Entry 4PMU (X-ray diffraction, 2.86 A resolution); this record covers chains A and B.

[Chain A (and B)]
Name: Endo-1,4-beta-xylanase A
From: Xanthomonas axonopodis pv. citri
Notes: chain B of this document is another copy of the same molecule, construct and numbering; everything in this record applies to it too
UniProt: Q8PEU1 (Q8PEU1_XANAC); residue numbers follow UniProt; this construct covers 23-378
Amino-acid sequence (356 residues; row label = number of the first residue in the row):
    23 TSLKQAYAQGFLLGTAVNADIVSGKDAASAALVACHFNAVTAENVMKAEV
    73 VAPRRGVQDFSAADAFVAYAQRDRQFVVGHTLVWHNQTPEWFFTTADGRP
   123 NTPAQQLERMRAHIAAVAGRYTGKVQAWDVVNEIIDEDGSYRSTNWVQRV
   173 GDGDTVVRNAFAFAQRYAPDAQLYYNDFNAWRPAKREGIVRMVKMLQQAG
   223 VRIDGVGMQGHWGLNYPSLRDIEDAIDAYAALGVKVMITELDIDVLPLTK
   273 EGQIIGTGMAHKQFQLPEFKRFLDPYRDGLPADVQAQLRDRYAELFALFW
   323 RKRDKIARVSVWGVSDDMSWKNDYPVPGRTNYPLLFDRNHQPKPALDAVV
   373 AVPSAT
Unresolved in the structure: 378 (chain B: fully traced)

[How chain A and chain B interact]
Contacting residue pairs (30):
  Glu159(A) with Leu288(B)
  Trp203(A) with Glu290(B)
  Arg204(A) with Leu288(B); Glu290(B), salt bridge
  Asn237(A) with Arg293(B), hydrogen bond (backbone-side chain)
  Leu270(A) with Phe291(B)
  Glu273(A) with Glu290(B); Phe294(B)
  Gly274(A) with Glu290(B); Phe291(B)
  Gln275(A) with Phe291(B)
  Ile276(A) with Gln285(B); Phe286(B), hydrophobic; Phe291(B), hydrophobic
  Ile277(A) with Gln285(B), hydrogen bond (backbone-side chain)
  Lys284(A) with Asp158(B); Glu159(B)
  Gln285(A) with Ile276(B); Ile277(B), hydrogen bond (side chain-backbone)
  Leu288(A) with Arg204(B)
  Glu290(A) with Trp203(B); Arg204(B), salt bridge; Glu273(B); Gly274(B)
  Phe291(A) with Leu270(B); Gly274(B); Gln275(B); Ile276(B), hydrophobic
  Phe294(A) with Leu270(B), hydrophobic; Glu273(B)
Also at the interface, not in a pair above, chain A (21 interface residues in all): Asn201, Met281, Phe286, Pro289, Leu295
Also at the interface, not in a pair above, chain B (20 interface residues in all): Asn201, His283, Pro289

[Summary]
Chain A and chain B form an interface of 21 and 20 residues respectively, with 3 hydrogen bonds and 2 salt
bridges. Polar pairs include Arg204(A)-Glu290(B), Asn237(A)-Arg293(B) and Ile277(A)-Gln285(B).
Chain A and chain B are both Endo-1,4-beta-xylanase A (Xanthomonas axonopodis pv. citri); the structure,
Crystal structure of a novel reducing-end xylose-releasing exo-oligoxylanase (XynA) belonging to GH10 family
(space group P1211), was determined by X-ray diffraction (same publication as 4PMX, 4PMY, 4PMZ and 4PN2).
